Entry 2BE9 (X-ray diffraction, 2.60 A resolution); this record covers chains A and B.

# Chain A
Protein: Aspartate carbamoyltransferase
Source organism: Sulfolobus acidocaldarius
Notes: EC 2.1.3.2
UniProt: Q55338 (PYRB_SULAC); aligned to UniProt positions 2-301 over residues 0-299 (the alignment contains insertions or deletions, so no single offset holds)
Chain sequence (300 residues; row label = number of the first residue in the row; numbering starts at 0):
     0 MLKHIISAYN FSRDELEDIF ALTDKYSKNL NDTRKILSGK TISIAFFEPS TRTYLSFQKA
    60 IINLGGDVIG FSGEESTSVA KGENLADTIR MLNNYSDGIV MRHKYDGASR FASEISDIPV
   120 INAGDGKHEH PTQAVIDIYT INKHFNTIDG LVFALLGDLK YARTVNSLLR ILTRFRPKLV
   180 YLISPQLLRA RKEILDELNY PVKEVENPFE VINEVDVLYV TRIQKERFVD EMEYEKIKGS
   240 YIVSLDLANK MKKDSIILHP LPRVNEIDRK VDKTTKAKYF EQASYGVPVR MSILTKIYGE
Unresolved in the structure: 74-80
Curated features (UniProtKB/Swiss-Prot):
  - binding site (carbamoyl phosphate): Thr50, His127, Pro259

# Chain B
Protein: Aspartate carbamoyltransferase regulatory chain
Source organism: Sulfolobus acidocaldarius
UniProt: P74766 (PYRI_SULAC); residue numbers follow UniProt; this construct covers 1-164
Chain sequence (168 residues; each row starts with the number of its first residue; numbers below 1 keep their minus sign (Met-3 is residue -3)):
    -3 MEFMMEIQGN RKELMVSKIK NGTVIDHIPA GRAFAVLNVL GIKGHEGFRI ALVINVDSKK
    57 MGKKDIVKIE DKEISDTEAN LITLIAPTAT INIVREYEVV KKTKLEVPKV VKGILKCPNP
   117 YCITSNDVEA IPTFKTLTEK PLKMRCEYCE TIIDENEIMS QILGANNK
Unresolved in the structure: -3 to 10, 40-41, 161-164
Construct notes: cloning artifact (-3 to 0)
Ion coordination: Zn2+: Cys113, Cys118, Cys142, Cys145
Small-molecule neighbours: CTP (cytidine-5'-triphosphate): Ser13, Lys14, Ile15, Val20, Asp22, His23, Lys64, Thr86, Asn88, Val90, Tyr93, Glu94, Val95, Lys98
Curated features (UniProtKB/Swiss-Prot):
  - binding site (Zn(2+)): Cys113, Cys118, Cys142, Cys145

# How chain A and chain B interact
Pairs across the interface - 30 pairs, chain A then chain B:
  Asn83(A) with Asp123(B), hydrogen bond; Glu125(B)
  Leu84(A) with Ile119(B), hydrophobic; Asp123(B), hydrogen bond (backbone-side chain)
  Ala85(A) with Asp123(B), hydrogen bond (backbone-side chain); Glu125(B)
  Asp86(A) with Glu125(B)
  Arg89(A) with Glu125(B), salt bridge
  Tyr104(A) with Tyr117(B); Asn122(B), hydrogen bond
  Asp105(A) with Asn115(B), hydrogen bond; Tyr117(B), hydrogen bond (backbone-backbone); Cys118(B); Ile119(B), hydrogen bond (backbone-backbone); Cys145(B)
  Gly106(A) with Ile119(B); Tyr144(B)
  Arg109(A) with Glu143(B), salt bridge; Tyr144(B)
  Phe110(A) with Asp123(B); Glu125(B); Ala126(B), hydrophobic; Tyr144(B), hydrophobic
  Glu113(A) with Tyr144(B), hydrogen bond
  His127(A) with Tyr144(B); Glu146(B), salt bridge
  Arg169(A) with Glu146(B)
  Glu192(A) with Arg141(B), salt bridge; Glu146(B); Ile148(B)
Interface residues without a listed pair, chain A (16 interface residues in all): Lys103, Ala107
Interface residues without a listed pair, chain B (15 interface residues in all): Val124

# Overview
16 residues of chain A face 15 of chain B across their interface, with 8 hydrogen bonds and 4 salt bridges.
Polar pairs include Arg89(A)-Glu125(B), Arg109(A)-Glu143(B) and His127(A)-Glu146(B). Chain B binds CTP.
Here chain A is Aspartate carbamoyltransferase and chain B is Aspartate carbamoyltransferase regulatory chain,
both from Sulfolobus acidocaldarius. Entry 2BE9 (Crystal structure of the CTP-liganded (T-State) aspartate
transcarbamoylase from the extremely thermophilic archaeon Sulfolobus acidocaldarius) was determined by X-ray
diffraction.
